Entry 2W7N (X-ray diffraction, 1.85 A resolution); this record covers chains A and G of the 6 polymer chains in the assembly.

== Chain A ==
Protein: Trfb transcriptional repressor protein
Source organism: Escherichia coli
Reference sequence: P03052 (KORA2_ECOLX); residue numbers follow UniProt; this construct covers 1-101
Sequence (101 residues; row label = number of the first residue in the row):
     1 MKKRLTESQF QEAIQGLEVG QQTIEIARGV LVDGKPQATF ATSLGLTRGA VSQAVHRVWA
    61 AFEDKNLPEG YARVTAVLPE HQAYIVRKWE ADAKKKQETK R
Disordered / not traced: 1, 96-101
Curated features (UniProtKB/Swiss-Prot):
  - DNA-binding region: Gln37 to His56 (H-T-H motif)
From the paper describing this entry:
  - self-association interface (contacts with another copy of this molecule); pairs are residue here / residue on that copy: Gly70-Glu80 (backbone contact), Tyr71-Pro79, Thr75-Thr75 (hydrogen bond), Leu67, Tyr71, Ala72, Val74, Ala76, Leu78, Gln82, Val86, Val86
  - contacts within the chain: Glu12-Lys65 (hydrogen bond), Glu12-Asn66 (hydrogen bond), Thr23-Arg57 (hydrogen bond), Asp64-Arg73 (hydrogen bond), Pro68-Tyr71
  - binding site for the 18-nt DNA strand (chain G): Arg48, Gln53, His56
  - binding site for the 18-nt DNA strand: Gln53
  - specificity-determining residues: Arg48, Gln53
  - mutagenesis - R48A/Q53A, Q53A, Q53E: abolished binding to the 18-nt DNA strand (chain G)
  - mutagenesis - R48A: decreased binding to the 18-nt DNA strand (chain G)
  - binding site for the 18-nt DNA strand: Gln53

== Chain G ==
Molecule: 18-nt DNA strand
Sequence (18 nucleotides; row label = number of the first residue in the row):
     1 AATGTTTAGC TAAACAAG

== Chain A / chain G interface ==
Residue-residue contacts (13):
  Pro36(A) - DG4(G)  phosphate contact
  Gln37(A) - DG4(G)  hydrogen bond to the phosphate
  Gln37(A) - DT5(G)  hydrogen bond to the phosphate
  Ala38(A) - DT3(G)  phosphate contact
  Ala38(A) - DG4(G)  hydrogen bond to the phosphate
  Arg48(A) - DT3(G)  base contact
  Arg48(A) - DG4(G)  hydrogen bond to the base
  Arg48(A) - DT5(G)  base contact
  Gly49(A) - DT5(G)  base contact
  Gly49(A) - DT6(G)  base contact
  Ser52(A) - DT5(G)  hydrogen bond to the phosphate
  Ser52(A) - DT6(G)  base contact
  Gln53(A) - DT7(G)  hydrogen bond to the base
Interface residues without a listed pair, chain A (8 interface residues in all): Lys3
Interface residues without a listed pair, chain G (6 interface residues in all): DA8

== Summary ==
Chain A and chain G form an interface of 8 and 6 residues respectively, with 6 hydrogen bonds. Among the polar
pairs are Arg48(A)-DG4(G), Gln53(A)-DT7(G) and Gln37(A)-DG4(G). The paper reports a binding site for the 18-nt
DNA strand (chain G) at Arg48(A), Gln53(A) and His56(A); R48A/Q53A, Q53A and Q53E of chain A abolish binding
to the 18-nt DNA strand (chain G).
Chain A is Trfb transcriptional repressor protein (Escherichia coli) and chain G is an 18-nt DNA strand; the
structure, Crystal Structure of KorA Bound to Operator DNA: Insight into Repressor Cooperation in RP4 Gene
Regulation, was determined by X-ray diffraction.
